8XVE - chains B and G of the 6 polymer chains in the assembly; structure by electron microscopy, 3.00 A resolution.

# Chain B
Protein: Guanine nucleotide-binding protein G(I)/G(S)/G(T) subunit beta-1
Source organism: Homo sapiens
UniProtKB: P62873 (GBB1_HUMAN); residue numbers follow UniProt; this construct covers 2-340
Amino-acid sequence (346 residues; each row starts with the number of its first residue; numbers below 1 keep their minus sign (Ile-5 is residue -5)):
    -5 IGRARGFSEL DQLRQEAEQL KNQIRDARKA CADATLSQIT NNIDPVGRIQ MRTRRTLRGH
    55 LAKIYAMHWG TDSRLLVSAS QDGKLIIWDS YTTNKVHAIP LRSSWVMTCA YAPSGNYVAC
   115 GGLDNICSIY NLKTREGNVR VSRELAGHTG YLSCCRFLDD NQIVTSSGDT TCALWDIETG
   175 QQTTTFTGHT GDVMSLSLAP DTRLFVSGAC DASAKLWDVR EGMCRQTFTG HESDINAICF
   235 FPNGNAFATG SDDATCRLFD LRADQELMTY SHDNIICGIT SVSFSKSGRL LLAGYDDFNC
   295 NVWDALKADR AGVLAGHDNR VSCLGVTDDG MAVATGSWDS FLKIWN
Disordered / not traced: -5 to 2
Differences from the reference sequence: expression tag (-5 to 1)
Swiss-Prot annotation at these positions:
  - modified residue: Ser2 (N-acetylserine), His266 (Phosphohistidine)
  - natural variant: Leu30 (L30F: In MRD42; uncertain significance), Arg52 (R52G: In MRD42), Gly64 (G64V: In MRD42), Asp76 (D76E: In MRD42; D76G: In MRD42), Gly77 (G77S: In MRD42), Lys78 (K78R: In MRD42), Ile80 (I80N: In MRD42; I80T: In MRD42), His91 (H91R: In MRD42; uncertain significance), Ala92 (A92T: In MRD42), Pro94 (P94S: In MRD42), Leu95 (L95P: In MRD42), Arg96 (R96L: In MRD42), 5 further natural variant entries in UniProt

# Chain G
Protein: Guanine nucleotide-binding protein G(I)/G(S)/G(O) subunit gamma-2
Source organism: Homo sapiens
UniProtKB: P59768 (GBG2_HUMAN); numbering as in UniProt (aligned over 1-71)
Amino-acid sequence (71 residues; row label = number of the first residue in the row):
     1 MASNNTASIA QARKLVEQLK MEANIDRIKV SKAAADLMAY CEAHAKEDPL LTPVPASENP
    61 FREKKFFCAI L
Disordered / not traced: 1-5, 63-71
Swiss-Prot annotation at these positions:
  - modified residue: Ala2 (N-acetylalanine), Cys68 (Cysteine methyl ester)
  - lipidation: Cys68 (S-geranylgeranyl cysteine)

# Interface between chain B and chain G
Pairs across the interface - 70 pairs, chain B then chain G:
  Glu3(B) - Thr6(G)  hydrogen bond
  Glu3(B) - Ile9(G)
  Leu7(B) - Ile9(G)  hydrophobic
  Leu7(B) - Ala12(G)  hydrophobic
  Glu10(B) - Lys20(G)  salt bridge
  Ala11(B) - Val16(G)  hydrophobic
  Leu14(B) - Val16(G)
  Leu14(B) - Leu19(G)
  Leu14(B) - Lys20(G)
  Ile18(B) - Leu19(G)
  Ile18(B) - Ala23(G)  hydrophobic
  Ile18(B) - Arg27(G)
  Arg22(B) - Glu22(G)  salt bridge
  Cys25(B) - Arg27(G)
  Cys25(B) - Lys29(G)
  Cys25(B) - Val30(G)  hydrogen bond (backbone-backbone)
  Ala26(B) - Val30(G)
  Asp27(B) - Val30(G)
  Asp27(B) - Ser31(G)  hydrogen bond
  Ala28(B) - Val30(G)
  Leu30(B) - Ala34(G)  hydrophobic
  Val40(B) - Leu51(G)  hydrophobic
  Ile43(B) - Leu50(G)
  Arg48(B) - Phe61(G)
  Arg49(B) - Phe61(G)  hydrogen bond (side chain-backbone)
  Arg49(B) - Arg62(G)  hydrogen bond (side chain-backbone)
  Ser84(B) - Phe61(G)
  Tyr85(B) - Pro60(G)
  Tyr85(B) - Phe61(G)  hydrophobic
  Thr181(B) - Gln18(G)  hydrogen bond (backbone-side chain)
  Arg219(B) - Glu22(G)
  Gln220(B) - Glu22(G)
  Thr221(B) - Glu22(G)  hydrogen bond (backbone-side chain)
  Phe235(B) - Leu37(G)  hydrophobic
  Phe235(B) - Tyr40(G)  hydrophobic
  Phe235(B) - Cys41(G)  hydrophobic
  Pro236(B) - Tyr40(G)
  Asn237(B) - Tyr40(G)
  Leu252(B) - Leu37(G)  hydrophobic
  Asp254(B) - Ala33(G)
  Arg256(B) - Arg27(G)
  Arg256(B) - Ile28(G)  hydrogen bond (backbone-backbone)
  Arg256(B) - Asp36(G)  salt bridge
  Ala257(B) - Arg27(G)
  Ala257(B) - Ile28(G)
  Asp258(B) - Arg27(G)  salt bridge
  Leu261(B) - Val30(G)  hydrophobic
  Leu261(B) - Ala33(G)  hydrophobic
  Leu261(B) - Leu37(G)  hydrophobic
  Ser279(B) - Asp48(G)  hydrogen bond
  Ser279(B) - Leu50(G)
  Lys280(B) - Glu47(G)
  Ser281(B) - Tyr40(G)
  Ser281(B) - Cys41(G)
  Ser281(B) - His44(G)
  Ser281(B) - Asp48(G)  hydrogen bond
  Gly282(B) - Cys41(G)
  Arg283(B) - Cys41(G)
  Arg283(B) - Leu51(G)
  Leu284(B) - Leu51(G)  hydrophobic
  Leu300(B) - Cys41(G)  hydrophobic
  Gly324(B) - Pro49(G)
  Gly324(B) - Leu50(G)
  Met325(B) - Pro49(G)  hydrophobic
  Met325(B) - Glu58(G)
  Met325(B) - Pro60(G)
  Ala326(B) - Phe61(G)  hydrophobic
  Val327(B) - Leu50(G)  hydrophobic
  Asn340(B) - Asn59(G)  hydrogen bond
  Asn340(B) - Phe61(G)
Interface residues without a listed pair, chain B (58 interface residues in all): Leu4, Lys15, Gln17, Ala21, Ile33, Ile37, Met45, Trp63, Gly182, Lys209, Cys218, Ala240, Leu286, Asp323, Ile338
Interface residues without a listed pair, chain G (36 interface residues in all): Leu15, Ile25, Asp26, Met38, Glu42

# Summary
58 residues of chain B face 36 of chain G across their interface; the contacts include 11 hydrogen bonds and 4
salt bridges. Among the polar pairs are Glu10(B)-Lys20(G), Arg22(B)-Glu22(G) and Arg256(B)-Asp36(G).
Here chain B is Guanine nucleotide-binding protein G(I)/G(S)/G(T) subunit beta-1 and chain G is Guanine
nucleotide-binding protein G(I)/G(S)/G(O) subunit gamma-2, both from Homo sapiens. Entry 8XVE (Cryo-EM
structure of ETBR bound with BQ3020) was determined by electron microscopy together with 8XVH and 8XVI from
the same study.
